PDB entry 3B9M | X-ray diffraction, 2.70 A resolution | chain A

[Chain A]
Name: Serum albumin
Organism: Homo sapiens
UniProt: P02768 (ALBU_HUMAN); residues 1-585 here correspond to UniProt positions 25-609 (UniProt number = residue number + 24)
Chain sequence (585 residues; numbered 1 to 585; the number before each row is that of its first residue):
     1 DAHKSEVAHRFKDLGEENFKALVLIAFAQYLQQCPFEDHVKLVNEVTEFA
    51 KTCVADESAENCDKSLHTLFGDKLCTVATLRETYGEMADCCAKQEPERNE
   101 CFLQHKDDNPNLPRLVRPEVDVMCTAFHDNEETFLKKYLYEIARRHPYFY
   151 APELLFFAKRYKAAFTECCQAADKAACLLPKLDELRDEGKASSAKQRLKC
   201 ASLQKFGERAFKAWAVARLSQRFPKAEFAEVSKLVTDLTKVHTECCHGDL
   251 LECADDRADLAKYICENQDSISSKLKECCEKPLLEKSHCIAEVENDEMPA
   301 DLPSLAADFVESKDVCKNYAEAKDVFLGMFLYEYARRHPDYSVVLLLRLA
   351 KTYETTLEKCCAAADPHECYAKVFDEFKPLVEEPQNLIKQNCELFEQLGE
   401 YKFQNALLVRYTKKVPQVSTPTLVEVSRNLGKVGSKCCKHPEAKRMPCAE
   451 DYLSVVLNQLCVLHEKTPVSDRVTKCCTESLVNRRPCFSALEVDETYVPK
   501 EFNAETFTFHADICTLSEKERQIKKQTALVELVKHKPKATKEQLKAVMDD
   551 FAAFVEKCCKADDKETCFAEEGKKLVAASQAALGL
Disordered / not traced: 1-2, 585
Disulfides: Cys53-Cys62, Cys75-Cys91, Cys90-Cys101, Cys124-Cys169, Cys168-Cys177, Cys200-Cys246, Cys245-Cys253, Cys265-Cys279, Cys278-Cys289, Cys316-Cys361, Cys360-Cys369, Cys392-Cys438, Cys437-Cys448, Cys461-Cys477, Cys476-Cys487, Cys514-Cys559, Cys558-Cys567
Residues lining bound ligands:
  - 3'-azido-3'-deoxythymidine (AZZ): Tyr148, Tyr150, Glu153, Ser192, Lys195, Gln196, Lys199, Val241, His242, Cys245, Arg257
  - 2-hydroxybenzoic acid (SAL), molecule 1: Ile142, His146, Phe149, Leu154, Phe157, Tyr161, Leu185, Arg186, Gly189, Lys190
  - 2-hydroxybenzoic acid (SAL), molecule 2: Leu219, Arg222, Leu238, Arg257, Leu260, Ile264, Ser287, Ile290, Ala291
Curated features (UniProtKB/Swiss-Prot):
  - binding site (Cu cation): His3
  - binding site (Ca(2+)): Glu6, Asp13, Glu244, Asp249, Glu252, Asp255, Asp259
  - binding site (Zn(2+)): His67, His247, Asp249
  - binding site ((4Z,15Z)-bilirubin IXalpha): Lys240
  - site: Lys4 (Not glycated), Lys20 (Not glycated), Lys41 (Not glycated), Lys64 (Not glycated), Lys73 (Not glycated), Lys93 (Not glycated), Lys106 (Not glycated), Lys136 (Not glycated), Lys159 (Not glycated), Lys174 (Not glycated), Lys181 (Not glycated), Lys190 (Not glycated), Lys195 (Not glycated), Lys199 (Aspirin-acetylated lysine), Lys205 (Not glycated), Lys212 (Not glycated), Lys240 (Not glycated), Lys262 (Not glycated), Lys274 (Not glycated), Lys286 (Not glycated) and 18 more in UniProt
  - modified residue: Ser5 (Phosphoserine), Ser58 (Phosphoserine), Ser65 (Phosphoserine), Thr83 (Phosphothreonine), Lys205 (N6-succinyllysine), Ser273 (Phosphoserine), Ser419 (Phosphoserine), Thr420 (Phosphothreonine), Thr422 (Phosphothreonine), Lys436 (N6-succinyllysine), Ser489 (Phosphoserine), Lys519 (N6-succinyllysine), Lys534 (N6-methyllysine), Lys564 (N6-succinyllysine)
  - glycosylation: Lys12 (N-linked (Glc) (glycation) lysine), Lys51 (N-linked (Glc) (glycation) lysine), Lys137 (N-linked (Glc) (glycation) lysine), Lys162 (N-linked (Glc) (glycation) lysine), Lys199 (N-linked (Glc) (glycation) lysine), Lys225 (N-linked (Glc) (glycation) lysine), Lys233 (N-linked (Glc) (glycation) lysine), Lys276 (N-linked (Glc) (glycation) lysine), Lys281 (N-linked (Glc) (glycation) lysine), Lys313 (N-linked (Glc) (glycation) lysine), Lys317 (N-linked (Glc) (glycation) lysine), Asn318 (N-linked (GlcNAc...) asparagine), Lys323 (N-linked (Glc) (glycation) lysine), Lys351 (N-linked (Glc) (glycation) lysine), Lys378 (N-linked (Glc) (glycation) lysine), Lys413 (N-linked (Glc) (glycation) lysine), Lys439 (N-linked (Glc) (glycation) lysine), Lys444 (N-linked (Glc) (glycation) lysine), Asp494 (N-linked (GlcNAc...) asparagine), Lys525 (N-linked (Glc) (glycation) lysine) and 4 more in UniProt

[In short]
Ligands of chain A: 3'-azido-3'-deoxythymidine and 2-hydroxybenzoic acid. Curated annotation (UniProt) lists
Cu cation-binding residue His3, 7 Ca2+-binding residues, 3 Zn2+-binding residues and (4Z,15Z)-bilirubin
IXalpha-binding residue Lys240.
Chain A is Serum albumin (Homo sapiens); the structure, Human serum albumin complexed with myristate,
3'-azido-3'-deoxythymidine (AZT) and salicylic acid, was determined by X-ray diffraction together with 3B9L
from the same study.
